PDB entry 7ZSA | electron microscopy, 4.00 A resolution | chains T and e of the 38 polymer chains in the assembly

# Chain T
Molecule: Template DNA
Sequence (209 nucleotides; numbered -135 to 73; the number before each row is that of its first residue; numbers below 1 keep their minus sign (DA-135 is residue -135)):
  -135 ATCGATGTAT ATATCTGACA CGTGCCTGGA GACTAGGGAG TAATCCCCTT GGCGGTTAAA
   -75 ACGCGGGGGA CAGCGCGTAC GTGCGTTTAA GCGGTGCTAG AGCTGTCTAC GACCAACACA
   -15 GCGCAGAAGA GCTATGATAT TTTTATGTAT GTACAACACA CATCGGAGGT GAATCGAACG
    45 TTCCATAGCT ATTATATACA CAGCGTGCT

# Chain e
Name: Histone H3.2
Organism: Xenopus laevis
UniProt: P84233 (H32_XENLA); residues 1-135 here correspond to UniProt positions 2-136 (UniProt number = residue number + 1)
Sequence (135 residues; numbered 1 to 135; the number before each row is that of its first residue):
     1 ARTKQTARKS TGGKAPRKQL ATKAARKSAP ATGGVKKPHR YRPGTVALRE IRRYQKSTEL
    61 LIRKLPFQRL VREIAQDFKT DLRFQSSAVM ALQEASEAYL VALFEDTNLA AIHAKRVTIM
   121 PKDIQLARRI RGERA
Not modelled in the structure: 1-36, 135
Construct notes: conflict Ala102 (Gly103 in P84233); engineered mutation Ala110 (Cys111 in P84233)

# Interface between chain T and chain e
Residue-residue contacts (18):
  DT-87(T) - Arg83(e)  sugar contact
  DT-87(T) - Phe84(e)  phosphate contact
  DT-87(T) - Gln85(e)  phosphate contact
  DT-86(T) - Arg72(e)  salt bridge to the phosphate
  DT-86(T) - Arg83(e)  phosphate contact
  DT-86(T) - Phe84(e)  hydrogen bond to the phosphate
  DA-77(T) - Arg63(e)  hydrogen bond to the phosphate
  DA-76(T) - Arg63(e)  salt bridge to the phosphate
  DG-69(T) - Arg42(e)  hydrogen bond to the phosphate
  DG-68(T) - Arg42(e)  salt bridge to the phosphate
  DG-67(T) - Val117(e)  sugar contact
  DG-67(T) - Thr118(e)  phosphate contact
  DA-66(T) - Arg116(e)  phosphate contact
  DA-66(T) - Val117(e)  hydrogen bond to the phosphate
  DA-66(T) - Thr118(e)  hydrogen bond to the phosphate
  DA-66(T) - Met120(e)  phosphate contact
  DC-65(T) - Arg116(e)  salt bridge to the phosphate
  DC-65(T) - Met120(e)  phosphate contact
Other interface residues (no listed pair), chain T (10 interface residues in all): DG-71
Other interface residues (no listed pair), chain e (13 interface residues in all): Arg40, Ser86, Lys115

# In short
10 residues of chain T face 13 of chain e across their interface; the contacts include 5 hydrogen bonds and 4
salt bridges. Among the polar pairs are DT-86(T)-Phe84(e), DA-77(T)-Arg63(e) and DG-69(T)-Arg42(e).
Chain T is Template DNA and chain e is Histone H3.2 (Xenopus laevis); the structure, Yeast RNA polymerase II
transcription pre-initiation complex with the +1 nucleosome and NTP (complex B), was determined by electron
microscopy (same publication as 7ZS9 and 7ZSB).
